6AYM - chains A and B; structure by X-ray diffraction, 1.25 A resolution.

== Chain A (and B) ==
Protein: 5'-methylthioadenosine/S-adenosylhomocysteine nucleosidase
From: Campylobacter jejuni
Notes: EC 3.2.2.9; chain B of this document is another copy of the same molecule, construct and numbering; everything in this record applies to it too
UniProtKB: A0A1E7P7U4 (A0A1E7P7U4_CAMJU); numbering as in UniProt (aligned over 1-228)
Chain sequence (238 residues; row label = number of the first residue in the row; numbers below 1 keep their minus sign (Met-9 is residue -9)):
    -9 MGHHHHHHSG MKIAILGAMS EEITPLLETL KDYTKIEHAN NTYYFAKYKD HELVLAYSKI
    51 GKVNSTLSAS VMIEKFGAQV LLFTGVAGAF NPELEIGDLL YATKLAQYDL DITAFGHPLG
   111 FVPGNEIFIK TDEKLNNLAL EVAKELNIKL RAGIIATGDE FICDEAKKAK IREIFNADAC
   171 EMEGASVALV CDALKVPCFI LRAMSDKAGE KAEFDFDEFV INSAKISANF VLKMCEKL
Unresolved in the structure: -9 to -1
Sequence notes: initiating methionine (-9); expression tag (-8 to 0); conflict Asp40 (Asn in A0A1E7P7U4)

== Interface between chain A and chain B ==
Pairs across the interface (62):
  His28(A) - Glu64(B)  salt bridge
  His28(A) - Leu184(B)
  Ala29(A) - Ala183(B)
  Ala29(A) - Leu184(B)  hydrophobic
  Asn30(A) - Gly114(B)
  Asn30(A) - Ala183(B)
  Lys49(A) - Gly114(B)  hydrogen bond (side chain-backbone)
  Lys49(A) - Asn115(B)
  Ile50(A) - Val112(B)  hydrophobic
  Ile50(A) - Pro113(B)
  Lys52(A) - Val53(B)
  Lys52(A) - Asp149(B)  salt bridge
  Val53(A) - Lys52(B)
  Val53(A) - Thr56(B)
  Val53(A) - Gln97(B)
  Val53(A) - Ser176(B)
  Val53(A) - Leu179(B)  hydrophobic
  Asn54(A) - Asn115(B)
  Thr56(A) - Val53(B)
  Thr56(A) - Thr56(B)
  Thr56(A) - Leu57(B)
  Leu57(A) - Thr56(B)
  Leu57(A) - Ser60(B)
  Ser60(A) - Leu57(B)
  Ser60(A) - Ser60(B)  hydrogen bond
  Val61(A) - Glu64(B)
  Glu64(A) - His28(B)  salt bridge
  Glu64(A) - Val61(B)
  Glu64(A) - Lys65(B)
  Lys65(A) - Glu64(B)  hydrogen bond (side chain-backbone)
  Gln97(A) - Val53(B)
  Gln97(A) - Asp149(B)
  Asp99(A) - Asp149(B)
  Leu100(A) - Asp149(B)
  Asp101(A) - Asp149(B)  hydrogen bond (backbone-backbone)
  Asp101(A) - Glu150(B)
  Asp101(A) - Phe151(B)  hydrogen bond (backbone-backbone)
  Ile102(A) - Met172(B)  hydrophobic
  Ala104(A) - Cys153(B)  hydrophobic
  Phe105(A) - Phe151(B)  hydrophobic
  Val112(A) - Ile50(B)  hydrophobic
  Pro113(A) - Ile50(B)
  Gly114(A) - Asn30(B)
  Gly114(A) - Lys49(B)  hydrogen bond (backbone-side chain)
  Asn115(A) - Lys49(B)
  Asn115(A) - Asn54(B)  hydrogen bond
  Asp149(A) - Lys52(B)  salt bridge
  Asp149(A) - Gln97(B)
  Asp149(A) - Asp99(B)
  Asp149(A) - Leu100(B)
  Asp149(A) - Asp101(B)  hydrogen bond (backbone-backbone)
  Glu150(A) - Asp101(B)
  Phe151(A) - Asp101(B)  hydrogen bond (backbone-backbone)
  Phe151(A) - Phe105(B)  hydrophobic
  Cys153(A) - Ala104(B)  hydrophobic
  Met172(A) - Ile102(B)  hydrophobic
  Ser176(A) - Val53(B)
  Leu179(A) - Val53(B)  hydrophobic
  Ala183(A) - Ala29(B)
  Ala183(A) - Asn30(B)
  Leu184(A) - His28(B)
  Leu184(A) - Ala29(B)  hydrophobic
Also at the interface, not in a pair above, chain A (35 interface residues in all): Val180
Also at the interface, not in a pair above, chain B (35 interface residues in all): Val180

== Overview ==
Chain A and chain B each contribute 35 residues to their interface; the contacts include 9 hydrogen bonds and
4 salt bridges. Polar contacts include His28(A)-Glu64(B), Lys52(A)-Asp149(B) and Lys49(A)-Gly114(B).
Both chains are 5'-methylthioadenosine/S-adenosylhomocysteine nucleosidase (Campylobacter jejuni). Entry 6AYM
(Crystal structure of Campylobacter jejuni 5'-methylthioadenosine/S-adenosyl homocysteine nucleosidase (MTAN))
was determined by X-ray diffraction together with 6AYO, 6AYQ, 6AYR, 6AYS and 6AYT from the same study.
